Entry 5L4K (electron microscopy, 3.90 A resolution); this record covers chains Y and S of the 12 polymer chains in the assembly.

[Chain Y]
Protein: 26S proteasome complex subunit DSS1
From: Homo sapiens
Reference sequence: P60896 (DSS1_HUMAN); residues 1-70 here = UniProt positions 1-70
Chain sequence (70 residues; numbered 1 to 70; the number before each row is that of its first residue):
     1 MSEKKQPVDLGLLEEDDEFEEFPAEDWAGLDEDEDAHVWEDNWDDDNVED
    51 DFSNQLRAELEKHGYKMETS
Disordered / not traced: 1-14

[Chain S]
Protein: 26S proteasome non-ATPase regulatory subunit 3
From: Homo sapiens
Reference sequence: O43242 (PSMD3_HUMAN); numbering as in UniProt (aligned over 1-534)
Chain sequence (534 residues; row label = number of the first residue in the row):
     1 MKQEGSARRRGADKAKPPPGGGEQEPPPPPAPQDVEMKEEAATGGGSTGE
    51 ADGKTAAAAAEHSQRELDTVTLEDIKEHVKQLEKAVSGKEPRFVLRALRM
   101 LPSTSRRLNHYVLYKAVQGFFTSNNATRDFLLPFLEEPMDTEADLQFRPR
   151 TGKAASTPLLPEVEAYLQLLVVIFMMNSKRYKEAQKISDDLMQKISTQNR
   201 RALDLVAAKCYYYHARVYEFLDKLDVVRSFLHARLRTATLRHDADGQATL
   251 LNLLLRNYLHYSLYDQAEKLVSKSVFPEQANNNEWARYLYYTGRIKAIQL
   301 EYSEARRTMTNALRKAPQHTAVGFKQTVHKLLIVVELLLGEIPDRLQFRQ
   351 PSLKRSLMPYFLLTQAVRTGNLAKFNQVLDQFGEKFQADGTYTLIIRLRH
   401 NVIKTGVRMISLSYSRISLADIAQKLQLDSPEDAEFIVAKAIRDGVIEAS
   451 INHEKGYVQSKEMIDIYSTREPQLAFHQRISFCLDIHNMSVKAMRFPPKS
   501 YNKDLESAEERREREQQDLEFAKEMAEDDDDSFP
Disordered / not traced: 1-43
UniProt features mapped onto this chain:
  - modified residue (Phosphoserine): S418, S430
  - cross-link: K38 (Glycyl lysine isopeptide (Lys-Gly) (interchain with G-Cter in SUMO1))

[Interface between chain Y and chain S]
Residue-residue contacts - 66 pairs, chain Y then chain S:
  E15(Y) with R92(S), salt bridge; L205(S); A208(S); K209(S); D245(S), hydrogen bond (backbone-side chain); N281(S); E284(S), hydrogen bond (backbone-side chain)
  D16(Y) with K209(S); Y212(S); T249(S); N281(S), hydrogen bond (backbone-side chain); E284(S); R287(S), salt bridge
  D17(Y) with R96(S), salt bridge; R99(S), salt bridge; K209(S); N283(S)
  E18(Y) with R99(S); K209(S), salt bridge; Y212(S); Y213(S), hydrogen bond; N283(S); R287(S)
  F19(Y) with N283(S); R287(S); P317(S); F324(S), hydrophobic
  E20(Y) with Y212(S); R216(S), hydrogen bond (backbone-side chain)
  E21(Y) with Y212(S); R256(S); R287(S), salt bridge; Y291(S)
  F22(Y) with Y290(S), hydrophobic; F324(S), hydrophobic
  P23(Y) with G323(S)
  A24(Y) with V322(S), hydrophobic; G323(S); Q326(S)
  E25(Y) with V322(S); Q326(S), hydrogen bond (backbone-side chain); S356(S)
  D26(Y) with V322(S)
  W27(Y) with R355(S)
  G29(Y) with R355(S), hydrogen bond (backbone-side chain)
  L30(Y) with P351(S)
  D31(Y) with K354(S), hydrogen bond (backbone-side chain); R355(S), salt bridge; M358(S)
  D33(Y) with R345(S); R349(S), salt bridge; K354(S), salt bridge
  E34(Y) with R345(S); R349(S)
  D41(Y) with L346(S)
  W43(Y) with P343(S), hydrogen bond (side chain-backbone); D344(S); R345(S); F361(S), hydrophobic; T364(S); R368(S), hydrogen bond (backbone-side chain)
  D46(Y) with R345(S), salt bridge; F361(S); Q365(S)
  N47(Y) with Q365(S); R368(S)
Also at the interface, not in a pair above, chain Y (23 interface residues in all): E32
Also at the interface, not in a pair above, chain S (44 interface residues in all): F93, A286, A316, A321, T327, F348, S352

[Overview]
23 residues of chain Y face 44 of chain S across their interface, with 10 hydrogen bonds and 10 salt bridges.
Among the polar pairs are E15(Y)-R92(S), D16(Y)-R287(S) and D17(Y)-R96(S).
Here chain Y is 26S proteasome complex subunit DSS1 and chain S is 26S proteasome non-ATPase regulatory
subunit 3, both from Homo sapiens. Entry 5L4K (The human 26S proteasome lid) was determined by electron
microscopy.
